6R10 - chains B and D of the 26 polymer chains in the assembly; structure by electron microscopy, 4.30 A resolution (low resolution: residue-level contacts below are approximate; hydrogen-bond / salt-bridge calls are withheld).

== Chain B ==
Molecule: V-type ATP synthase alpha chain
Organism: Thermus thermophilus (strain HB8 / ATCC 27634 / DSM 579)
Notes: EC 7.1.2.2
UniProtKB: Q56403 (VATA_THET8); residue numbers follow UniProt; this construct covers 1-578
Amino-acid sequence (578 residues; each row starts with the number of its first residue):
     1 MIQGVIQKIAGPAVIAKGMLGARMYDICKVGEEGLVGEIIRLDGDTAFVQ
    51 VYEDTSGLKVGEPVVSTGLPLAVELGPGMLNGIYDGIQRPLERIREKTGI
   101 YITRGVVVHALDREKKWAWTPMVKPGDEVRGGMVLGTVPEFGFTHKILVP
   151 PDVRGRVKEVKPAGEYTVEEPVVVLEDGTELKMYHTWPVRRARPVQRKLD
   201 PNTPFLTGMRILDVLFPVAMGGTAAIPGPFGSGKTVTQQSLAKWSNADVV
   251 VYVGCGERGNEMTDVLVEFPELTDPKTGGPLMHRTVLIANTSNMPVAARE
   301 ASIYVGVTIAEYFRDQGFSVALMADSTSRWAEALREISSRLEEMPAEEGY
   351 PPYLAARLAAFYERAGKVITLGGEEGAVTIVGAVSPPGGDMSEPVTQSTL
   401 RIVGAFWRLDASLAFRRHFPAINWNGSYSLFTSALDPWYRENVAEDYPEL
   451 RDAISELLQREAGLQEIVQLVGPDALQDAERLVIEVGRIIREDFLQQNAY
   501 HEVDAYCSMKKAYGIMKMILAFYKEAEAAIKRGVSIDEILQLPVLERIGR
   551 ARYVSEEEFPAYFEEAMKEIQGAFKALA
Disordered / not traced: 578

== Chain D ==
Molecule: V-type ATP synthase beta chain
Organism: Thermus thermophilus (strain HB8 / ATCC 27634 / DSM 579)
UniProtKB: Q56404 (VATB_THET8); residues 1-478 here = UniProt positions 1-478
Amino-acid sequence (478 residues; each row starts with the number of its first residue):
     1 MDLLKKEYTGITYISGPLLFVENAKDLAYGAIVDIKDGTGRVRGGQVIEV
    51 SEEYAVIQVFEETTGLDLATTSVSLVEDVARLGVSKEMLGRRFNGIGKPI
   101 DGLPPITPEKRLPITGLPLNPVARRKPEQFIQTGISTIDVMNTLVRGQKL
   151 PIFSGSGLPANEIAAQIARQATVRPDLSGEGEKEEPFAVVFAAMGITQRE
   201 LSYFIQEFERTGALSRSVLFLNKADDPTIERILTPRMALTVAEYLAFEHD
   251 YHVLVILTDMTNYCEALREIGAAREEIPGRRGYPGYMYTDLATIYERAGV
   301 VEGKKGSVTQIPILSMPDDDRTHPIPDLTGYITEGQIQLSRELHRKGIYP
   351 PIDPLPSLSRLMNNGVGKGKTREDHKQVSDQLYSAYANGVDIRKLVAIIG
   401 EDALTENDRRYLQFADAFERFFINQGQQNRSIEESLQIAWALLSMLPQGE
   451 LKRISKDHIGKYYGQKLEEIWGAPQALD
Disordered / not traced: 1-4, 465-478

== How chain B and chain D interact ==
Contacting residue pairs (76):
  Gln7(B) with Ser51(D); Glu52(D)
  Lys8(B) with Glu49(D); Val50(D)
  Ile9(B) with Tyr29(D); Glu49(D); Val50(D)
  Gly11(B) with Tyr29(D)
  Thr55(B) with Tyr29(D)
  Ser56(B) with Tyr29(D)
  Gly57(B) with Ala28(D); Tyr29(D)
  Leu58(B) with Ala28(D); Tyr29(D)
  Lys59(B) with Asp26(D); Ala28(D)
  Val60(B) with Val50(D); Ser51(D); Glu52(D)
  Leu91(B) with Asn120(D); Val122(D)
  Glu92(B) with Val122(D)
  Arg95(B) with Asn120(D); Val122(D)
  Ile100(B) with Asn120(D)
  Tyr101(B) with Leu117(D); Pro118(D); Leu119(D); Glu243(D); Phe247(D)
  Ile102(B) with Leu117(D); Pro118(D)
  Phe230(B) with Ser359(D); Arg360(D); Asn363(D)
  Arg258(B) with Gly330(D); Tyr331(D); Ile332(D); Thr333(D); Glu334(D); Arg360(D)
  Gly259(B) with Arg124(D); Glu296(D)
  Asn260(B) with Arg124(D); Pro127(D); Gly147(D)
  Met262(B) with Pro121(D)
  Thr263(B) with Arg124(D); Arg125(D); Lys126(D)
  Leu266(B) with Pro121(D); Val122(D)
  Val267(B) with Lys126(D)
  Glu268(B) with Lys126(D)
  Thr291(B) with Pro121(D)
  Ser292(B) with Tyr288(D); Ala292(D); Glu296(D)
  Asn293(B) with Pro118(D); Glu296(D)
  Met294(B) with Pro121(D)
  Arg299(B) with Thr289(D)
  Ser328(B) with Tyr331(D)
  Arg329(B) with Tyr288(D); Tyr331(D)
  Glu332(B) with Tyr288(D)
  Arg335(B) with Arg280(D)
  Glu336(B) with Gly285(D); Tyr286(D); Thr289(D)
  Ser339(B) with Gly285(D)
  Arg340(B) with Glu276(D); Tyr286(D)
  Glu342(B) with Ile277(D)
  Pro387(B) with Tyr331(D)
  Phe415(B) with Arg453(D)
Also at the interface, not in a pair above, chain B (50 interface residues in all): Ile6, Ala10, Lys17, Asp54, Ile94, Glu261, Asp264, Val296, Glu348, Ser385
Also at the interface, not in a pair above, chain D (48 interface residues in all): Lys25, Val79, Thr115, Ala123, Gln148, Lys149, Val301, Glu302, Asp327, Leu358

== In short ==
Chain B and chain D form an interface of 50 and 48 residues respectively.
Chain B is V-type ATP synthase alpha chain and chain D is V-type ATP synthase beta chain, both from Thermus
thermophilus (strain HB8 / ATCC 27634 / DSM 579); the structure, Thermus thermophilus V/A-type
ATPase/synthase, rotational state 1R, was determined by electron microscopy, deposited together with 6QUM,
6R0W, 6R0Y and 6R0Z.
